6DSV - chains P and A of the 3 polymer chains in the assembly; structure by X-ray diffraction, 1.99 A resolution.

# Chain P
Molecule: 11-nt DNA strand
Sequence (11 nucleotides; row label = number of the first residue in the row):
     1 GCGATCACGTA

# Chain A
Protein: DNA polymerase I
Organism: Geobacillus stearothermophilus
Notes: EC 2.7.7.7
Reference sequence: E1C9K5 (E1C9K5_GEOSE); residues 297-876 here correspond to UniProt positions 1-580 (UniProt number = residue number - 296)
Chain sequence (580 residues; each row starts with the number of its first residue):
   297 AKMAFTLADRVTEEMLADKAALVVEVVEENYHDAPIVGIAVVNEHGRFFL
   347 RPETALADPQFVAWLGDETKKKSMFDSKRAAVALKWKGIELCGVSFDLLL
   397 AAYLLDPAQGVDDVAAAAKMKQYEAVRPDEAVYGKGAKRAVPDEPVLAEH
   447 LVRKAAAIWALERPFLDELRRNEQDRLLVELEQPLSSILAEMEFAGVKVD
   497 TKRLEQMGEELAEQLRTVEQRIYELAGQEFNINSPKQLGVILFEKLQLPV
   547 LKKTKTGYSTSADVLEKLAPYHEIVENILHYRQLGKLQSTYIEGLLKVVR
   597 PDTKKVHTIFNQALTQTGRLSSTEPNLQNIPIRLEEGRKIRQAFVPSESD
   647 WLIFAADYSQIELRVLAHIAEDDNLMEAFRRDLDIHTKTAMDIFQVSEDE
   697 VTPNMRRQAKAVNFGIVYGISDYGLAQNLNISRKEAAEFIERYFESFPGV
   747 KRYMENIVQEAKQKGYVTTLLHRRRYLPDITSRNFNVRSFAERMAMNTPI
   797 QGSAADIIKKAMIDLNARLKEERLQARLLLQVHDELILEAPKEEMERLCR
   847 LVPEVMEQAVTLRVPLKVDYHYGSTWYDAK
Disordered / not traced: 297-299
Differences from the reference sequence: conflict Thr-550 (Ser254 in E1C9K5)
Ion coordination: Mg2+ near Asp-830 (its only coordinating residue here)
From the paper describing this entry:
  - binding site for the 11-nt DNA strand (chain P): Tyr-714

# Chain P / chain A interface
Contacting residue pairs - 31 pairs, chain P then chain A:
  DG1(P) / Ala-433(A)  phosphate contact
  DC2(P) / Gly-432(A)  phosphate contact
  DC2(P) / Ala-433(A)  hydrogen bond to the phosphate
  DT5(P) / Thr-552(A)  phosphate contact
  DC6(P) / Thr-550(A)  phosphate contact
  DC6(P) / Lys-551(A)  hydrogen bond to the phosphate
  DC6(P) / Thr-552(A)  hydrogen bond to the phosphate
  DA7(P) / Thr-550(A)  phosphate contact
  DA7(P) / Ser-555(A)  phosphate contact
  DA7(P) / Thr-556(A)  hydrogen bond to the phosphate
  DA7(P) / Ser-557(A)  phosphate contact
  DA7(P) / Arg-578(A)  hydrogen bond to the phosphate
  DC8(P) / Ser-557(A)  phosphate contact
  DC8(P) / Ala-558(A)  hydrogen bond to the phosphate
  DC8(P) / Arg-578(A)  salt bridge to the phosphate
  DC8(P) / Lys-582(A)  hydrogen bond to the base
  DG9(P) / Lys-582(A)  sugar contact
  DG9(P) / Tyr-587(A)  hydrogen bond to the sugar
  DG9(P) / Asn-625(A)  base contact
  DG9(P) / Pro-627(A)  phosphate contact
  DT10(P) / Gln-624(A)  sugar contact
  DT10(P) / Asn-625(A)  sugar contact
  DT10(P) / Ile-626(A)  sugar contact
  DT10(P) / Pro-627(A)  phosphate contact
  DT10(P) / Ile-628(A)  hydrogen bond to the phosphate
  DT10(P) / Arg-629(A)  hydrogen bond to the phosphate
  DT10(P) / His-829(A)  hydrogen bond to the phosphate
  DA11(P) / Ile-628(A)  phosphate contact
  DA11(P) / Phe-710(A)  base contact
  DA11(P) / Tyr-714(A)  stacking on the base
  DA11(P) / His-829(A)  salt bridge to the phosphate
Other interface residues (no listed pair), chain A (25 interface residues in all): Lys-431, Pro-531, Tyr-554, Gln-579
Interface features reported in the paper:
  - interface residues, chain A: Tyr-714(A)

# Overview
9 residues of chain P and 25 residues of chain A are in contact, with 11 hydrogen bonds, 2 salt bridges and 1
aromatic stacking contact. Polar pairs include DC8(P)/Lys-582(A), DG9(P)/Tyr-587(A) and DC2(P)/Ala-433(A). The
paper reports a binding site for the 11-nt DNA strand (chain P) at Tyr-714(A); the interface residue
Tyr-714(A).
Chain P is an 11-nt DNA strand and chain A is DNA polymerase I (Geobacillus stearothermophilus); the
structure, Bst DNA polymerase I post-chemistry (n+2) structure, was determined by X-ray diffraction, deposited
together with 6DSU, 6DSW, 6DSX and 6DSY.
